PDB entry 4MZS | X-ray diffraction, 1.85 A resolution | chain A

# Chain A
Molecule: Cathepsin S
From: Mus musculus
Notes: EC 3.4.22.27
UniProtKB: O70370 (CATS_MOUSE); residue numbers follow UniProt; this construct covers 116-340
Chain sequence (225 residues; each row starts with the number of its first residue):
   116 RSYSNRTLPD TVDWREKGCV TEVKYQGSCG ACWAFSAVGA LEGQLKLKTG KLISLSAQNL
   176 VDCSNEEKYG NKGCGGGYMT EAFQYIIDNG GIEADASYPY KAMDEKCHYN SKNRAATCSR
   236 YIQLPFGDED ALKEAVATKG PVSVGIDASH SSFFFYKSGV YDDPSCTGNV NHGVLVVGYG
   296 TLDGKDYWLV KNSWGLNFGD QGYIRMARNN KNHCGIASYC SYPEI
Not modelled in the structure: 116-122
Differences from the reference sequence: variant M218 (Thr in O70370)
Disulfides: C144-C189, C178-C222, C281-C329
Covalently attached groups: compound 2EV linked to C147
Ligand contacts: 2EV ((3S,4S)-1-[(2-chlorophenyl)sulfonyl]-N-[(2E)-2-iminoethyl]-4-(morpholin-4-ylcarbonyl)pyrrolidine-3-carboxamide): Q141, G145, A146, W148, G185, K187, G190, G191, G192, Y193, M194, G260, V285, N286, H287, G288, Y334
Curated features (UniProtKB/Swiss-Prot):
  - active site: C147, H287, N307
  - glycosylation: N120 (N-linked (GlcNAc...) asparagine)

# Summary
Compound 2EV is covalently linked to C147. From UniProt: 3 active-site residues.
Chain A is Cathepsin S (Mus musculus); the structure, Mouse cathepsin s with covalent ligand
(3S,4S)-1-[(2-CHLOROPHENYL)SULFONYL]-N-[(2E)-2-IMINOETHYL]-4-(MORPHOLIN-4-YLCARBONYL)PYRROLIDINE-3-CARBOXAMIDE,
was determined by X-ray diffraction together with 4MZO, 4BS5 and 4BSQ from the same study.
